PDB entry 6JDG | X-ray diffraction, 2.39 A resolution | chains B and C of the 7 polymer chains in the assembly

# Chain B (and C)
Name: Single-stranded DNA-binding protein
Organism: Pseudomonas aeruginosa PAO1
Notes: chain C of this document is another copy of the same molecule, construct and numbering; everything in this record applies to it too
Reference sequence: P40947 (SSB_PSEAE); residue numbers follow UniProt; this construct covers 1-115
Chain sequence (121 residues; numbered 1 to 121; the number before each row is that of its first residue):
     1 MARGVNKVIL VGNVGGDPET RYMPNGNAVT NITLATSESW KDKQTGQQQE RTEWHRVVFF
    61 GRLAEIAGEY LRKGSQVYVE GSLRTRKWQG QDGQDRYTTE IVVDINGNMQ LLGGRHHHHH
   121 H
Not modelled in the structure: 1-2, 40-49, 90-92, 114-121 (chain C: 1-2, 40-49, 91-94, 114-121)
Differences from the reference sequence: expression tag (116-121)
Reported in the primary citation:
  - binding site for the 20-nt DNA strand: Arg-3, Asn-13, Glu-19, Arg-21, Thr-33, Ser-37, Glu-50, Thr-52, Trp-54, Arg-56, Arg-62, Lys-73, Tyr-97, Asn-106
  - binding site for the 20-nt DNA strand: Arg-3, Lys-7, Asn-13, Gly-15, Thr-33, Thr-52, Trp-54, Tyr-70, Arg-86, Trp-88, Asn-106
  - binding site for the 20-nt DNA strand: Arg-3, Gly-15, Thr-33, Thr-52, Trp-54

# Chain B / chain C interface
Contacting residue pairs (7; chain B residue first):
  Ile-9(B) / Ile-9(C)  hydrophobic
  Gln-76(B) / Leu-112(C)
  Gln-76(B) / Gly-113(C)  hydrogen bond (side chain-backbone)
  Tyr-78(B) / Val-11(C)  hydrophobic
  Leu-112(B) / Gln-76(C)
  Gly-113(B) / Gln-76(C)  hydrogen bond (backbone-side chain)
  Gly-113(B) / Gly-113(C)
Also at the interface, not in a pair above, chain B (7 interface residues in all): Val-11, Leu-111
Also at the interface, not in a pair above, chain C (7 interface residues in all): Tyr-78, Leu-111

# Summary
Chain B and chain C each contribute 7 residues to their interface, with 2 hydrogen bonds. Its one
hydrogen-bonded contact is Gln-76(B)/Gly-113(C). The paper reports a binding site for the 20-nt DNA strand at
Arg-3(B), Asn-13(B) and Glu-19(B) among others.
Chain B and chain C are both Single-stranded DNA-binding protein (Pseudomonas aeruginosa PAO1); the structure,
Complexed crystal structure of PaSSB with ssDNA dT20 at 2.39 angstrom resolution, was determined by X-ray
diffraction.
